PDB entry 9MIN | X-ray diffraction, 2.05 A resolution | chains A and B of the 5 polymer chains in the assembly

# Chain A
Molecule: HLA class I antigen
Organism: Homo sapiens
Notes: engineered mutation(s): insertion of MG at N-terminus - cloning artifact
UniProtKB: Q53Z42 (Q53Z42_HUMAN); residues 0-276 here correspond to UniProt positions 24-300 (UniProt number = residue number + 24)
Sequence (278 residues; row label = number of the first residue in the row; numbers below 1 keep their minus sign (Met-1 is residue -1)):
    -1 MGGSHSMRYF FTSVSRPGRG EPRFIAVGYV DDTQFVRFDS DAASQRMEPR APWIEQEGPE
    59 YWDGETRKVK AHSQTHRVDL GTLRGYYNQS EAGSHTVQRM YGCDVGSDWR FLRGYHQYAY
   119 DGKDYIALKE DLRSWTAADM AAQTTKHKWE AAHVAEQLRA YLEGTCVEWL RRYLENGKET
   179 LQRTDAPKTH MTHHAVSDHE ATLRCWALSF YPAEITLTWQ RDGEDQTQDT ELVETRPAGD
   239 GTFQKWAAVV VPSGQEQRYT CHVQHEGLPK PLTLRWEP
Not modelled in the structure: -1 to 0, 276
Construct notes: initiating methionine (-1); conflict Gly0 (Ala24 in Q53Z42)
Cystine bridges: Cys101-Cys164, Cys203-Cys259

# Chain B
Molecule: Beta-2-microglobulin
Organism: Homo sapiens
Notes: engineered mutation(s): insertion of MG at N-terminus - cloning artifact
UniProtKB: P61769 (B2MG_HUMAN); residues 1-99 here correspond to UniProt positions 21-119 (UniProt number = residue number + 20)
Sequence (101 residues; each row starts with the number of its first residue; numbers below 1 keep their minus sign (Met-1 is residue -1)):
    -1 MGIQRTPKIQ VYSRHPAENG KSNFLNCYVS GFHPSDIEVD LLKNGERIEK VEHSDLSFSK
    59 DWSFYLLYYT EFTPTEKDEY ACRVNHVTLS QPKIVKWDRD M
Construct notes: initiating methionine (-1); expression tag (0)
Cystine bridges: Cys25-Cys80
UniProt features mapped onto this chain:
  - modified residue: Gln2 (Pyrrolidone carboxylic acid)
  - glycosylation: Ile1 (N-linked (Glc) (glycation) isoleucine), Lys19 (N-linked (Glc) (glycation) lysine), Lys41 (N-linked (Glc) (glycation) lysine), Lys48 (N-linked (Glc) (glycation) lysine), Lys58 (N-linked (Glc) (glycation) lysine), Lys91 (N-linked (Glc) (glycation) lysine), Lys94 (N-linked (Glc) (glycation) lysine)

# Chain A / chain B interface
Pairs across the interface (60; chain A residue first):
  Phe8(A) - Ser55(B)
  Phe8(A) - Phe56(B)  hydrophobic
  Phe9(A) - Phe56(B)
  Thr10(A) - Leu54(B)
  Thr10(A) - Phe56(B)
  Thr10(A) - Phe62(B)
  Val12(A) - Ser33(B)
  Ile23(A) - Leu54(B)
  Val25(A) - Asp53(B)
  Val25(A) - Leu54(B)
  Tyr27(A) - Ser55(B)
  Tyr27(A) - Tyr63(B)  hydrogen bond
  Gln32(A) - Asp53(B)  hydrogen bond
  Arg35(A) - Asp53(B)  salt bridge
  Arg48(A) - Asp53(B)  salt bridge
  Thr94(A) - His31(B)
  Gln96(A) - His31(B)  hydrogen bond
  Gln96(A) - Phe56(B)
  Gln96(A) - Trp60(B)  hydrogen bond (side chain-backbone)
  Gln96(A) - Phe62(B)
  Arg97(A) - Phe56(B)
  Gln115(A) - Trp60(B)
  Tyr116(A) - Trp60(B)
  Ala117(A) - Trp60(B)  hydrophobic
  Asp119(A) - Ile1(B)
  Asp119(A) - His31(B)
  Gly120(A) - Arg3(B)  hydrogen bond (backbone-side chain)
  Gly120(A) - His31(B)  hydrogen bond (backbone-side chain)
  Gly120(A) - Asp59(B)
  Gly120(A) - Trp60(B)
  Lys121(A) - Ile1(B)
  Asp122(A) - Trp60(B)  hydrogen bond
  Thr190(A) - Asp98(B)  hydrogen bond
  His192(A) - Asp98(B)  salt bridge
  Arg202(A) - Asp98(B)  salt bridge
  Arg202(A) - Met99(B)
  Trp204(A) - Asp98(B)  hydrogen bond
  Trp204(A) - Met99(B)
  Leu206(A) - Pro14(B)  hydrophobic
  Val231(A) - Gln8(B)
  Glu232(A) - Lys6(B)  salt bridge
  Glu232(A) - Gln8(B)  hydrogen bond (backbone-side chain)
  Glu232(A) - Tyr26(B)  hydrogen bond
  Glu232(A) - Ser28(B)  hydrogen bond
  Arg234(A) - Gln8(B)  hydrogen bond
  Arg234(A) - Tyr10(B)
  Arg234(A) - Tyr26(B)
  Arg234(A) - Met99(B)  hydrogen bond (side chain-backbone)
  Pro235(A) - Tyr10(B)  hydrogen bond (backbone-side chain)
  Pro235(A) - Tyr26(B)
  Pro235(A) - Leu65(B)
  Ala236(A) - Arg12(B)  hydrogen bond (backbone-side chain)
  Ala236(A) - Asn24(B)  hydrogen bond (backbone-side chain)
  Gly237(A) - Arg12(B)
  Gly237(A) - Leu65(B)
  Asp238(A) - His13(B)
  Gln242(A) - Tyr10(B)
  Gln242(A) - Ser11(B)
  Gln242(A) - Arg12(B)  hydrogen bond (side chain-backbone)
  Trp244(A) - Met99(B)  hydrogen bond (side chain-backbone)
Other interface residues (no listed pair), chain A (36 interface residues in all): Met98, Thr233

# In short
Chain A and chain B form an interface of 36 and 25 residues respectively, with 19 hydrogen bonds and 5 salt
bridges. Polar pairs include Arg35(A)-Asp53(B), Arg48(A)-Asp53(B) and His192(A)-Asp98(B).
Chain A is HLA class I antigen and chain B is Beta-2-microglobulin, both from Homo sapiens; the structure,
Structure of a designed minibinder to NYESO1-A*02:01, was determined by X-ray diffraction.
